9J82 - chains A and H of the 3 polymer chains in the assembly; structure by electron microscopy, 3.95 A resolution.

[Chain A]
Protein: Putative zinc metalloprotease aq_1964
Organism: Aquifex aeolicus VF5
Notes: EC 3.4.24.-
UniProt: O67776 (Y1964_AQUAE); numbering as in UniProt (aligned over 1-429)
Sequence (441 residues; each row starts with the number of its first residue):
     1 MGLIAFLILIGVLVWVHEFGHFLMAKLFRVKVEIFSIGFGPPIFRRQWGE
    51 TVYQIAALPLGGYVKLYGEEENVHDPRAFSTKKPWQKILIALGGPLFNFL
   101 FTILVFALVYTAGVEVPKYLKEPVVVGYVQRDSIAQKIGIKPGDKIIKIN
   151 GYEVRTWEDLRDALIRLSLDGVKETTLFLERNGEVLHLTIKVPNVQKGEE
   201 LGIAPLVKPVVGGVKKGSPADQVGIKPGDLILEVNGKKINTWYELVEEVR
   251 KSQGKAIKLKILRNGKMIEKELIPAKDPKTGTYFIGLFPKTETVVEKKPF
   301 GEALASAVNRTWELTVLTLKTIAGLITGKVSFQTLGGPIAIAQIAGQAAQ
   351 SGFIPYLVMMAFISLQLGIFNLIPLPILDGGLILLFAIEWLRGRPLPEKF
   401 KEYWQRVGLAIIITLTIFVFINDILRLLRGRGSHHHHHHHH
Not modelled in the structure: 430-441
Construct notes: expression tag (430-441)
Modified / non-standard residues: Met1 (N-formylmethionine; FME); Asn150 (l-3-aminosuccinimide; SNN)
Bound ions: Zn2+: His17, His21, Asp379
UniProt features mapped onto this chain:
  - active site: Glu18
  - binding site (Zn(2+)): His17, His21

[Chain H]
Protein: VH-CH1 region of mouse monoclonal antibody IgG 4A9
Organism: Mus musculus
Notes: antibody fragment or engineered binder
Sequence (239 residues; row label = number of the first residue in the row):
     1 GSEVKLVESGGGLVQPGGSLRLSCVTSGFTFTDYYMSWVRQPPGKALEWL
    51 AFIRNKVNGYTTEYRASVKGRFTISRDSSQSILYLQVNTLRAEDSATYYC
   101 ARDRGGNGVYFDYWGQGTTLTVSSAKTTPPSVYPLAPGSAAQTNSMVTLG
   151 CLVKGYFPEPVTVTWNSGSLSSGVHTFPAVLQSDLYTLSSSVTVPSSTWP
   201 SETVTCNVAHPASSTKVDKKIVPRDCGGVAMPGAEDDVV
Not modelled in the structure: 138-144, 227-239
Disulfides: Cys24-Cys100, Cys151-Cys206

[Chain A / chain H interface]
Pairs across the interface (22):
  Asp132(A) - Tyr35(H)  hydrogen bond
  Asp132(A) - Phe52(H)
  Asp132(A) - Arg54(H)  salt bridge
  Asp132(A) - Gly108(H)  hydrogen bond (backbone-backbone)
  Ser133(A) - Asn107(H)
  Ile134(A) - Gly105(H)
  Ile134(A) - Gly106(H)
  Ile134(A) - Asn107(H)
  Gln136(A) - Asn58(H)  hydrogen bond (backbone-side chain)
  Lys137(A) - Tyr35(H)
  Lys137(A) - Asn55(H)
  Lys137(A) - Val57(H)
  Lys137(A) - Arg104(H)  hydrogen bond (side chain-backbone)
  Lys137(A) - Gly105(H)
  Lys137(A) - Gly106(H)  hydrogen bond (side chain-backbone)
  Lys137(A) - Gly108(H)
  Ile138(A) - Val57(H)
  Gly139(A) - Val57(H)
  Lys191(A) - Arg104(H)
  Lys191(A) - Gly105(H)
  Lys191(A) - Gly106(H)
  Glu200(A) - Asn107(H)  hydrogen bond (backbone-side chain)
Also at the interface, not in a pair above, chain A (11 interface residues in all): Lys141, Glu199
Also at the interface, not in a pair above, chain H (14 interface residues in all): Glu63, Asp103, Val109

[In short]
Chain A and chain H form an interface of 11 and 14 residues respectively, with 6 hydrogen bonds and 1 salt
bridge. Polar contacts include Asp132(A)-Arg54(H), Asp132(A)-Tyr35(H) and Gln136(A)-Asn58(H). UniProt lists
active-site residue Glu18(A) and Zn2+-binding residues His17(A) and His21(A) on chain A.
Here chain A is Putative zinc metalloprotease aq_1964 (Aquifex aeolicus VF5) and chain H is VH-CH1 region of
mouse monoclonal antibody IgG 4A9 (Mus musculus). Entry 9J82 (Cryo-EM structure of wild type Aquifex aeolicus
RseP in complex with Fab) was determined by electron microscopy (same publication as 8ZAY and 9J83).
